4OMW - chains A and B; structure by X-ray diffraction, 2.30 A resolution.

[Chain A (and B)]
Name: Beta-lactoglobulin
Source organism: Capra hircus
Notes: chain B of this document is another copy of the same molecule, construct and numbering; everything in this record applies to it too
UniProtKB: P02756 (LACB_CAPHI); residues 1-162 here correspond to UniProt positions 19-180 (UniProt number = residue number + 18)
Amino-acid sequence (162 residues; each row starts with the number of its first residue):
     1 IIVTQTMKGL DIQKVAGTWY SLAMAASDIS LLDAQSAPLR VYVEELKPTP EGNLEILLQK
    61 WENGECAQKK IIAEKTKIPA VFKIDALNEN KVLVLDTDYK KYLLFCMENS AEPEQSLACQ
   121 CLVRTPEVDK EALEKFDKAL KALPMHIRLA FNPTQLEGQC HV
Disulfide bonds: Cys-66/Cys-160, Cys-106/Cys-119

[How chain A and chain B interact]
Residue-residue contacts (16):
  Ile-29(A) / Ala-150(B)
  Ile-29(A) / Phe-151(B)  hydrophobic
  Asp-33(A) / Asp-33(B)
  His-146(A) / Arg-148(B)
  His-146(A) / Leu-149(B)
  His-146(A) / Ala-150(B)  hydrogen bond (backbone-backbone)
  Ile-147(A) / Arg-148(B)
  Ile-147(A) / Leu-149(B)  hydrophobic
  Arg-148(A) / His-146(B)
  Arg-148(A) / Ile-147(B)
  Arg-148(A) / Arg-148(B)  hydrogen bond (backbone-backbone)
  Leu-149(A) / His-146(B)
  Leu-149(A) / Ile-147(B)  hydrophobic
  Ala-150(A) / Ile-29(B)
  Ala-150(A) / His-146(B)  hydrogen bond (backbone-backbone)
  Phe-151(A) / Ile-29(B)  hydrophobic
Interface residues without a listed pair, chain A (9 interface residues in all): Arg-40
Interface residues without a listed pair, chain B (9 interface residues in all): Arg-40

[Overview]
Chain A and chain B each contribute 9 residues to their interface; the contacts include 3 hydrogen bonds.
Main-chain hydrogen bonds include His-146(A)/Ala-150(B) and Arg-148(A)/Arg-148(B).
Chain A and chain B are both Beta-lactoglobulin (Capra hircus); the structure, Crystal structure of goat
beta-lactoglobulin (orthorhombic form), was determined by X-ray diffraction together with 4OMX from the same
study.
